Entry 8KDC (electron microscopy, 3.30 A resolution); this record covers chains A and B of the 6 polymer chains in the assembly.

Chain A:
Name: RNA-directed RNA polymerase L
From: Human respirovirus 3
UniProtKB: O89238 (O89238_9MONO); residues -24 to 2233 here correspond to UniProt positions 1-2258 (UniProt number = residue number + 25)
Sequence (2266 residues; each row starts with the number of its first residue; numbers below 1 keep their minus sign (Met-24 is residue -24)):
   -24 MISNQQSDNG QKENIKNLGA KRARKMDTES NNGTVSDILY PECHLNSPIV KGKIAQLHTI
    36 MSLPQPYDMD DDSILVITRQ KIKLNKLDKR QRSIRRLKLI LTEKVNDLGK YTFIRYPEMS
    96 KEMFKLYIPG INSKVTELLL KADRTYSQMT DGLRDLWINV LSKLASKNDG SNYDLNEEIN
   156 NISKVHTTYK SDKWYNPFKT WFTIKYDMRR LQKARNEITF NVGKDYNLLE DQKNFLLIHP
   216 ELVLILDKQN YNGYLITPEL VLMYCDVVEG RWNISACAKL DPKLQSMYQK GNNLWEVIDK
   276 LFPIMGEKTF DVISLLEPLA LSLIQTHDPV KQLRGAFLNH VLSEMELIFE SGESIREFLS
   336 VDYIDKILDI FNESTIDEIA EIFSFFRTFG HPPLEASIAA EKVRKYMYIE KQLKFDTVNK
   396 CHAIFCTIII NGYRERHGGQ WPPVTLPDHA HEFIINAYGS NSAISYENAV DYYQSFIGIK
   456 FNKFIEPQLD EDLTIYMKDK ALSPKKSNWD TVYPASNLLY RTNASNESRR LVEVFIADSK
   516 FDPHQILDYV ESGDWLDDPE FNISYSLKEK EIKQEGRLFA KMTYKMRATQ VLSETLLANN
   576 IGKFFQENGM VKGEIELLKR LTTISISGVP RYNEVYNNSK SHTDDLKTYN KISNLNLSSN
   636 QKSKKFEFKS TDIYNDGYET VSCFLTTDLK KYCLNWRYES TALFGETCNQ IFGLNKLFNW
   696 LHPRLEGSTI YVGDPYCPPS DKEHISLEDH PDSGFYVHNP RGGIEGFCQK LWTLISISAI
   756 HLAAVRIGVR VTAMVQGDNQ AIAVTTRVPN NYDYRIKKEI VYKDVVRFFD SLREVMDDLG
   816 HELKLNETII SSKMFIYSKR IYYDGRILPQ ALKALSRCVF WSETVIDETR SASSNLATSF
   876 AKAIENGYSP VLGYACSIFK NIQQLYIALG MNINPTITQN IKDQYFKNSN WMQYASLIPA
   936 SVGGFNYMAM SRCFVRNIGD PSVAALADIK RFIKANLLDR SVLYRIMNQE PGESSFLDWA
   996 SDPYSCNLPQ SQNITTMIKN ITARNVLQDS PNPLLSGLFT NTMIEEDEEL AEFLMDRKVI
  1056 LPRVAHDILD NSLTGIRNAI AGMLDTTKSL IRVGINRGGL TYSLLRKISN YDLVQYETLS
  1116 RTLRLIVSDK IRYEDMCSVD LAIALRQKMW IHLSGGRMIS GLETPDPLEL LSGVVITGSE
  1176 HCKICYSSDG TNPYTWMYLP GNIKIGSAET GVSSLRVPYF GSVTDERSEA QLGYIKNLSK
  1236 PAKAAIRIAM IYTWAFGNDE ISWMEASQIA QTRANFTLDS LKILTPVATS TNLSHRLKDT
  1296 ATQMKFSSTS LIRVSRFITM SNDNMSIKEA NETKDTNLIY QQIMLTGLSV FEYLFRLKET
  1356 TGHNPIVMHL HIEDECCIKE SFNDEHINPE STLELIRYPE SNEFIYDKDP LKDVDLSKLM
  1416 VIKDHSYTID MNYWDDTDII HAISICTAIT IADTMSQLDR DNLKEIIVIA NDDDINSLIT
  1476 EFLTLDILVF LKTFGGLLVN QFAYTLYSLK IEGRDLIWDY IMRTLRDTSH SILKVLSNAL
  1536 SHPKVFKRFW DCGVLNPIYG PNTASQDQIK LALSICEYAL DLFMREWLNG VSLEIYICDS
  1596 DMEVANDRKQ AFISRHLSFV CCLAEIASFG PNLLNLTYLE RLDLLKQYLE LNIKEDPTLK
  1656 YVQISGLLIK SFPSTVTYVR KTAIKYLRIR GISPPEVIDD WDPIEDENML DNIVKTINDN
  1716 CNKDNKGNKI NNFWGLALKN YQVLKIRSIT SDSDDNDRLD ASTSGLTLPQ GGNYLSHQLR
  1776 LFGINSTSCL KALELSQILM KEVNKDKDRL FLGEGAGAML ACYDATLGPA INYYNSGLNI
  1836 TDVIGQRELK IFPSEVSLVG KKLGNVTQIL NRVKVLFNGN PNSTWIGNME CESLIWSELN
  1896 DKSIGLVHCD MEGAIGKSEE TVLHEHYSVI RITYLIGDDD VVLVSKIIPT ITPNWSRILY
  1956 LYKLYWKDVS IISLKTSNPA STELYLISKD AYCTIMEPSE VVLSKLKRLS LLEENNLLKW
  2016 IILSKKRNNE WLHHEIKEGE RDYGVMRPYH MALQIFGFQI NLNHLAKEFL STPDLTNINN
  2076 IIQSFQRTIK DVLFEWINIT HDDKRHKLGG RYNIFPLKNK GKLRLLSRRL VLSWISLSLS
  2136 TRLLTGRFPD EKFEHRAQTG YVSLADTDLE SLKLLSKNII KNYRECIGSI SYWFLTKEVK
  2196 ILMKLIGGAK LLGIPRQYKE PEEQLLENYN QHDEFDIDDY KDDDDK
Disordered / not traced: -24 to 9, 610-637, 1292-1299, 1693-1706, 1745-1762, 2095-2113, 2211-2241
Sequence notes: expression tag (2234-2241)
Ion coordination: Mg2+ near Asp773 (its only coordinating residue here); Zn2+ site 1: Cys1132, Glu1164, Cys1371, Cys1372; Zn2+ site 2: Cys1177, Cys1180, His1364, His1366
From the paper describing this entry:
  - Mg2+ coordination: Asp773
  - catalytic residues: Gly772 to Asn774 (by similarity / conservation)
  - mutagenesis - Q387G/L388G/K389G, F641G/F643G, F643G, R1509A/D1510A/W1513A: abolished catalytic activity
  - mutagenesis - F641G, R736A, W1513A, D1576A: decreased catalytic activity
  - mutagenesis - Q387G/L388G/K389G: decreased expression

Chain B:
Name: Phosphoprotein
From: Human respirovirus 3
UniProtKB: O89234 (O89234_9MONO); numbering as in UniProt (aligned over 1-603)
Sequence (609 residues; numbered 1 to 609; the number before each row is that of its first residue):
     1 MESDAKNYQI MDSWEEESRD KSTNISSALN IIEFILSTDP QEDLSENDTI NTRTQQLSAT
    61 IYQPKIKPTE TSEKDSGSTD KNRQSGSSHE CTTEAKDRTI DQETVQRGPG RRSSSDSRAE
   121 TVVSGGISRS ITNSKNGTQN TEDIDLNEIR KMDKDSIEGK VRQSADVPSE ISGSDVIFTT
   181 EQSRNSDHGR SLESISTPDT RSISVVTAAT PDDEEEILMK NSRTKKSSSI HQEDDKRIKK
   241 GGKGKDWFKK SKDTDNQIPT SDYRSTSKGQ KKISKTTTIN TDTKGQTEIQ TESSGTQSSS
   301 WNLTIDNNTD RTEQTNTTPP TTTSGSTYTK ESIRTNSGSK PKTQKTNGKE RKDTEESNRF
   361 TERAITLLQN LGVIQSTSKL DLYQDKRVVC VANVLNNVDT ASKIDFLAGL VIGVSMDNDT
   421 KLTQIQNEML NLKADLKKMD ESHRRLIENQ REQLSLITSL ISNLKIMTER GGKKDQNESN
   481 ERVSMIKTKL KEEKIKKTRF DPLMETQGID KNIPDLYRHA GNTLENDVQV KSEILSSYNE
   541 SNATRLIPKK VSSTMRSLVA VISNSNLSQS TKQSYINELK HCKNDEEVSE LMDMFNEDVN
   601 NCQHHHHHH
Disordered / not traced: 1-538, 604-609
Sequence notes: expression tag (604-609)

Chain A / chain B interface:
Pairs across the interface (42):
  His302(A) - Asn564(B)
  Lys306(A) - Asn596(B)
  Gln307(A) - Arg545(B)
  Gln307(A) - Leu546(B)  hydrogen bond (backbone-backbone)
  Leu308(A) - Ala543(B)
  Leu308(A) - Thr544(B)
  Arg309(A) - Leu546(B)
  Arg309(A) - Val561(B)
  Arg309(A) - Asn596(B)  hydrogen bond
  Arg309(A) - Val599(B)
  Gly310(A) - Leu546(B)
  Ala311(A) - Asn542(B)
  Ala311(A) - Ala543(B)
  Leu313(A) - Ser557(B)
  Leu313(A) - Ala560(B)  hydrophobic
  Asn314(A) - Ser553(B)  hydrogen bond (backbone-side chain)
  Asn314(A) - Thr554(B)  hydrogen bond
  Asn314(A) - Ser557(B)  hydrogen bond (backbone-side chain)
  Leu317(A) - Ser553(B)
  Leu317(A) - Arg556(B)
  Ser318(A) - Ser553(B)
  Glu321(A) - Ser552(B)  hydrogen bond
  Glu321(A) - Arg556(B)  salt bridge
  Val336(A) - Arg556(B)
  Asp340(A) - Arg556(B)  salt bridge
  Asn347(A) - Ser563(B)
  Asn347(A) - Asn564(B)  hydrogen bond
  Glu348(A) - Ser563(B)
  Glu348(A) - Asn564(B)
  Glu348(A) - Gln569(B)  hydrogen bond
  Arg790(A) - Asn600(B)
  Tyr797(A) - Thr544(B)  hydrogen bond (side chain-backbone)
  Tyr797(A) - Arg545(B)
  Val801(A) - Thr544(B)
  Phe804(A) - Thr544(B)
  Leu820(A) - Asn542(B)
  Leu820(A) - Ala543(B)
  Asn821(A) - Ser541(B)
  Asn821(A) - Asn542(B)
  Thr823(A) - Ala543(B)
  Ile825(A) - Ala543(B)
  Ile825(A) - Thr544(B)
Also at the interface, not in a pair above, chain A (25 interface residues in all): Thr301
Also at the interface, not in a pair above, chain B (22 interface residues in all): Lys572, Asp593, Phe595

Overview:
Chain A and chain B form an interface of 25 and 22 residues respectively; the contacts include 9 hydrogen
bonds and 2 salt bridges. Among the polar pairs are Glu321(A)-Arg556(B), Asp340(A)-Arg556(B) and
Arg309(A)-Asn596(B). From the paper: the catalytic residue Gly772(A); Q387G/L388G/K389G, F641G/F643G and F643G
of chain A, among others, abolish catalytic activity; 8 substitutions were tested in all.
Here chain A is RNA-directed RNA polymerase L and chain B is Phosphoprotein, both from Human respirovirus 3.
Entry 8KDC (Cryo-EM structure of the human parainfluenza virus hPIV3 L-P polymerase in monomeric form) was
determined by electron microscopy together with 8KDB from the same study.
